8K7T - chains A and G of the 6 polymer chains in the assembly; structure by electron microscopy, 3.71 A resolution.

# Chain A
Name: High affinity immunoglobulin epsilon receptor subunit alpha
Source organism: Mus musculus
UniProtKB: P20489 (FCERA_MOUSE); residue numbers follow UniProt; this construct covers 1-250
Amino-acid sequence (273 residues; row label = number of the first residue in the row):
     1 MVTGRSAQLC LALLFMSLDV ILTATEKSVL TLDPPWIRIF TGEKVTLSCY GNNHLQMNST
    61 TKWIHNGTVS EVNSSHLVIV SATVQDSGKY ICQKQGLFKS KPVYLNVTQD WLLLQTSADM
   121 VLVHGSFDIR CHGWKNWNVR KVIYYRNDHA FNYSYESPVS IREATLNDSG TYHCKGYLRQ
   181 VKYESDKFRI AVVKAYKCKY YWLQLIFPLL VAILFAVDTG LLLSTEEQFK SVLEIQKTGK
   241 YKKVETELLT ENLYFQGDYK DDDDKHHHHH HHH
Disordered / not traced: 1-23, 238-273
Differences from the reference sequence: expression tag (251-273)
Disulfides: Cys-49/Cys-92, Cys-131/Cys-174
Covalently attached groups: N-acetylglucosamine (NAG) linked to Asn-66, Asn-73, Asn-106, Asn-152, Asn-167

# Chain G
Name: High affinity immunoglobulin epsilon receptor subunit gamma
Source organism: Mus musculus
UniProtKB: P20491 (FCERG_MOUSE); numbering as in UniProt (aligned over 1-86)
Amino-acid sequence (104 residues; row label = number of the first residue in the row):
     1 MISAVILFLL LLVEQAAALG EPQLCYILDA VLFLYGIVLT LLYCRLKIQV RKAAIASREK
    61 ADAVYTGLNT RSQETYETLK HEKPPQWSHP QFEKEQKLIS EEDL
Disordered / not traced: 1-21, 59-104
Differences from the reference sequence: expression tag (87-104)

# How chain A and chain G interact
Pairs across the interface (6):
  Val-211(A) / Leu-32(G)  hydrophobic
  Thr-219(A) / Tyr-35(G)  hydrogen bond
  Thr-219(A) / Leu-39(G)
  Leu-222(A) / Leu-39(G)  hydrophobic
  Phe-229(A) / Gln-49(G)
  Phe-229(A) / Val-50(G)  hydrophobic
Interface residues without a listed pair, chain A (11 interface residues in all): Leu-205, Pro-208, Phe-215, Asp-218, Thr-225, Glu-226, Gln-236
Interface residues without a listed pair, chain G (10 interface residues in all): Leu-24, Gly-36, Leu-42, Leu-46, Ala-53

# Summary
11 residues of chain A and 10 residues of chain G are in contact, with 1 hydrogen bond. Its one
hydrogen-bonded contact is Thr-219(A)/Tyr-35(G). N-acetylglucosamine is covalently linked to Asn-66(A),
Asn-73(A), Asn-106(A), Asn-152(A) and Asn-167(A).
Chain A is High affinity immunoglobulin epsilon receptor subunit alpha and chain G is High affinity
immunoglobulin epsilon receptor subunit gamma, both from Mus musculus; the structure, Mouse Fc epsilon RI in
complex with mIgE Fc, was determined by electron microscopy together with 8K7R, 8K7S and 8YRJ from the same
study.
